Entry 6J34 (X-ray diffraction, 1.50 A resolution); this record covers chain A.

== Chain A ==
Name: Pullulanase
Source organism: Klebsiella pneumoniae
Reference sequence: W9BQ28 (W9BQ28_KLEPN); residues 32-1083 here correspond to UniProt positions 51-1102 (UniProt number = residue number + 19)
Sequence (1053 residues; each row starts with the number of its first residue):
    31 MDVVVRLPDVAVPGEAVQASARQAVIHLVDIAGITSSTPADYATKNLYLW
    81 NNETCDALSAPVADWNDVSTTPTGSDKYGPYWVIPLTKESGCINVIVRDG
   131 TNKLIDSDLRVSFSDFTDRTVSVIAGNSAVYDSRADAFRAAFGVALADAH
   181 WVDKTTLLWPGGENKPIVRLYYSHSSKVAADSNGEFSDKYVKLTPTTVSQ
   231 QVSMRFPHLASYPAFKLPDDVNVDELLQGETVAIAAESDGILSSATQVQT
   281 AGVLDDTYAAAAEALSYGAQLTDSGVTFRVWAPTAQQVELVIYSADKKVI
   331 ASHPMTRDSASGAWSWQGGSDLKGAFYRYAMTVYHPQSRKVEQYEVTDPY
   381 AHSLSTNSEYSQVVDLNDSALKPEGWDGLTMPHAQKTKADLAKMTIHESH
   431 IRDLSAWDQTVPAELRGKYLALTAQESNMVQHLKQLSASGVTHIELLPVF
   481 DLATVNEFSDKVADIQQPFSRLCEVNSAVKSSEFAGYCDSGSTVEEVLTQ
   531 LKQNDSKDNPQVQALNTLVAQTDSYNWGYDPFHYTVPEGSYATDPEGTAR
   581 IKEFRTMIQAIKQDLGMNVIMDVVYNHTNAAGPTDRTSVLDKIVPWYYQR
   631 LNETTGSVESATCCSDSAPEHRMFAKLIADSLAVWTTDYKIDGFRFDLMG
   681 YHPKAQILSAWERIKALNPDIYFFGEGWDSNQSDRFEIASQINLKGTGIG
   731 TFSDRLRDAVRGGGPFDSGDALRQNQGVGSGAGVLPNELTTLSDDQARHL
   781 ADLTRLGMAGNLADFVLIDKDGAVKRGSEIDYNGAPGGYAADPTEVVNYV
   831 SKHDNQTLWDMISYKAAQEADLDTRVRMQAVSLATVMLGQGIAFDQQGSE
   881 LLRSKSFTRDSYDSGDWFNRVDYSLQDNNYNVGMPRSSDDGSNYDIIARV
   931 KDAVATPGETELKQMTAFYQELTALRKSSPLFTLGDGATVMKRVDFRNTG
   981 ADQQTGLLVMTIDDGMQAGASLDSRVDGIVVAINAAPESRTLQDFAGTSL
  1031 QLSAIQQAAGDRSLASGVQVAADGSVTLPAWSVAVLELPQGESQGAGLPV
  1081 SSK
Unresolved in the structure: 31, 38-159
Disulfide bonds: C503-C518, C643-C644
Sequence notes: initiating methionine (31)
Metal / ion sites: Mg2+ site 1: D481, L482, E487, E568; Mg2+ site 2: A550, D553, Y555, D893; Mg2+ site 3: D994, S1001, D1003, V1006, Q1070

== Summary ==
D481, L482, E487 and E568 coordinate Mg2+ site 1. The Mg2+ site 2 is built by A550, D553, Y555 and D893.
Chain A is Pullulanase (Klebsiella pneumoniae); the structure, Crystal Structure of maltotriose-complex of
PulA from Klebsiella pneumoniae, was determined by X-ray diffraction together with 6J33, 6J35 and 6J4H from
the same study.
